Entry 9K0F (electron microscopy, 2.80 A resolution); this record covers chains K and O of the 12 polymer chains in the assembly.

[Chain K (and O)]
Molecule: Amyloid-beta protein 40
Notes: chain O of this document is another copy of the same molecule, construct and numbering; everything in this record applies to it too
UniProt: P05067 (A4_HUMAN); residues 9-21 here correspond to UniProt positions 680-692 (UniProt number = residue number + 671)
Chain sequence (13 residues; each row starts with the number of its first residue):
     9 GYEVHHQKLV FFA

[Interface between chain K and chain O]
Pairs across the interface (29; chain K residue first):
  G9(K) - G9(O)
  G9(K) - Y10(O)
  G9(K) - E11(O)
  Y10(K) - Y10(O)
  E11(K) - Y10(O)  hydrogen bond (backbone-backbone)
  E11(K) - E11(O)
  E11(K) - V12(O)
  E11(K) - H13(O)  hydrogen bond (backbone-side chain)
  V12(K) - Y10(O)  hydrophobic
  V12(K) - V12(O)
  V12(K) - H14(O)
  H13(K) - V12(O)  hydrogen bond (backbone-backbone)
  H13(K) - H13(O)
  H13(K) - H14(O)  hydrogen bond (backbone-backbone)
  H14(K) - H14(O)
  Q15(K) - H14(O)  hydrogen bond (backbone-backbone)
  Q15(K) - Q15(O)  hydrogen bond
  Q15(K) - K16(O)  hydrogen bond (backbone-backbone)
  K16(K) - K16(O)
  L17(K) - K16(O)
  L17(K) - L17(O)
  L17(K) - V18(O)  hydrogen bond (backbone-backbone)
  V18(K) - V18(O)
  F19(K) - V18(O)  hydrogen bond (backbone-backbone)
  F19(K) - F19(O)
  F19(K) - F20(O)  hydrogen bond (backbone-backbone)
  F20(K) - F20(O)  hydrophobic
  A21(K) - F20(O)  hydrogen bond (backbone-backbone)
  A21(K) - A21(O)

[In short]
The chain K/chain O interface involves 13 residues from each chain, with 11 hydrogen bonds. Polar contacts
include E11(K)-H13(O), Q15(K)-Q15(O) and E11(K)-Y10(O).
Both chains are Amyloid-beta protein 40. Entry 9K0F (Cryo-EM structure of Amyloid-beta42-4b polymorph 3) was
determined by electron microscopy (same publication as 9K0D and 9K0E).
